PDB entry 7AE7 | X-ray diffraction, 2.66 A resolution | chains B and b of the 12 polymer chains in the assembly

Chain B:
Molecule: Phenolic acid decarboxylase
Source organism: Sedimentibacter hydroxybenzoicus
Notes: EC 4.1.1.63, 4.1.1.61
Reference sequence: Q9S4M7 (YCLC_SEDHY); numbering as in UniProt (aligned over 1-480)
Sequence (480 residues; each row starts with the number of its first residue):
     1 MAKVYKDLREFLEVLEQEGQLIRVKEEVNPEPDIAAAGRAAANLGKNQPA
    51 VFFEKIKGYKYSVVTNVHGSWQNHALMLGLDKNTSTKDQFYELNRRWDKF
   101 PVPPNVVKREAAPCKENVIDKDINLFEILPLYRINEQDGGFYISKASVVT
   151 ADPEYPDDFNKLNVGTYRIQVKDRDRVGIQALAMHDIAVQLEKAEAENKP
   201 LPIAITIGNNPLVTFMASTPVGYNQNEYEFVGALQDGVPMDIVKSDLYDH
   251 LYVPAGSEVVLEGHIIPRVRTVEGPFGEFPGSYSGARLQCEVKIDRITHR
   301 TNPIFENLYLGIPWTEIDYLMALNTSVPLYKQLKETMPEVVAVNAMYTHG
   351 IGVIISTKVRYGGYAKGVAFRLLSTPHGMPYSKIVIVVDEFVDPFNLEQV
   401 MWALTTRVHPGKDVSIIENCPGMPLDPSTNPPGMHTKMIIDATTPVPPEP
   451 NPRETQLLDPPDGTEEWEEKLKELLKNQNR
Not modelled in the structure: 1-2, 185-186, 195-199, 478-480
UniProt features mapped onto this chain:
  - active site: Glu278 (Proton donor)
  - binding site (prenylated FMN): Asn163 to Arg168, Met184, His185
  - binding site (Mn(2+)): Asn163, His185, Glu227
Metal / ion sites: Na+: Asp413, Asp441

Chain b:
Molecule: Protein ShdD
Source organism: Sedimentibacter hydroxybenzoicus
Notes: engineered mutation(s): V59X
Reference sequence: Q4R102 (SHDD_SEDHY); residues 601-658 here correspond to UniProt positions 1-58 (UniProt number = residue number - 600)
Sequence (58 residues; row label = number of the first residue in the row):
   601 MKCHRCGSDNVRKMVDSPVGDAWEVYVCEKCCYSWRSTENPVVMEKFKLD
   651 DNKIANMG
Not modelled in the structure: 601-607, 656-658
Metal / ion sites: Zn2+: Cys628, Cys631

How chain B and chain b interact:
Contacting residue pairs - 22 pairs, chain B then chain b:
  Lys57(B) with Trp623(b), hydrogen bond (backbone-side chain)
  Gly58(B) with Pro618(b); Val619(b); Trp623(b)
  Tyr59(B) with Trp623(b)
  Phe126(B) with Pro618(b)
  Arg133(B) with Tyr633(b); Ser634(b), hydrogen bond (side chain-backbone); Trp635(b)
  Gln137(B) with Val642(b); Val643(b); Met644(b), hydrogen bond (side chain-backbone)
  Asp138(B) with Tyr633(b)
  Gly139(B) with Cys632(b); Tyr633(b); Ser634(b)
  Gly140(B) with Ser634(b)
  Phe141(B) with Ser634(b)
  Lys172(B) with Cys632(b)
  Thr271(B) with Cys632(b)
  Val272(B) with Cys631(b); Cys632(b)
Other interface residues (no listed pair), chain B (15 interface residues in all): Pro30, Gln170
Other interface residues (no listed pair), chain b (17 interface residues in all): Val615, Ser617, Ala622, Val627, Arg636, Glu639

Overview:
15 residues of chain B face 17 of chain b across their interface, with 3 hydrogen bonds. Polar pairs include
Lys57(B)-Trp623(b), Arg133(B)-Ser634(b) and Gln137(B)-Met644(b). From UniProt: active-site residue Glu278(B),
8 prenylated FMN-binding residues and 3 Mn2+-binding residues on chain B.
Here chain B is Phenolic acid decarboxylase and chain b is Protein ShdD, both from Sedimentibacter
hydroxybenzoicus. Entry 7AE7 (Structure of Sedimentibacter hydroxybenzoicus vanillic acid decarboxylase
(ShVdcCD) in open form, with truncated ShVdcD (V59X)) was determined by X-ray diffraction.
